1TOI - chain A; structure by X-ray diffraction, 1.90 A resolution.

Chain A:
Name: Aspartate aminotransferase
From: Escherichia coli
Notes: EC 2.6.1.1
UniProtKB: P00509 (AAT_ECOLI); residues 5-400 here correspond to UniProt positions 1-396 (UniProt number = residue number - 4)
Sequence (396 residues; each row starts with the number of its first residue; note: 9 numbers in that range are skipped by the numbering (no residue carries them; nothing is unmodelled there)):
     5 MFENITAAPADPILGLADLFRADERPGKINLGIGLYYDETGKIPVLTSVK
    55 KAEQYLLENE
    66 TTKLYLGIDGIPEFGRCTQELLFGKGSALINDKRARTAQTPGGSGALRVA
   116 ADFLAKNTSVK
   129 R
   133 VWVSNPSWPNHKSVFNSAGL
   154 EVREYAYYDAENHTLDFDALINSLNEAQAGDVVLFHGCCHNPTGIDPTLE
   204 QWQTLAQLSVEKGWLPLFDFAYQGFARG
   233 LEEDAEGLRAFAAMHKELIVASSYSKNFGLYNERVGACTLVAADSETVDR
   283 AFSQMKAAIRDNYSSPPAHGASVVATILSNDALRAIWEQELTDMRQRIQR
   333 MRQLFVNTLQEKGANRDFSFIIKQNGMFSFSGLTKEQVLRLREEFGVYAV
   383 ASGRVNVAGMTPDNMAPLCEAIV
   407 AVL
Construct notes: engineered mutation Leu39 (Val35 in P00509), Tyr41 (Lys37 in P00509), Ile47 (Thr43 in P00509), Leu69 (Asn64 in P00509), Ser109 (Thr104 in P00509), Asp293 (Ala281 in P00509), Ser297 (Asn285 in P00509); modified residue (258)
Modified residues: Lys258 ((2S)-2-amino-6-[[3-hydroxy-2-methyl-5-(phosphonooxymethyl)pyridin-4-yl]methylideneamino]hexanoic acid; LLP)
Curated features (UniProtKB/Swiss-Prot):
  - binding site (L-aspartate): Gly38, Trp134
Residues lining bound ligands: hydrocinnamic acid (HCI): Ile17, Leu18, Ile37, Gly38, Tyr70, Ser109, Trp140, Asn142, Asn194, Tyr225, Lys258, Ser296, Phe360, Arg386

In short:
Ligands of chain A: hydrocinnamic acid. Curated annotation (UniProt) lists L-aspartate-binding residues Gly38
and Trp134.
Chain A is Aspartate aminotransferase (Escherichia coli); the structure, Hydrocinnamic acid-bound structure of
Hexamutant + A293D mutant of E. coli aspartate aminotransferase, was determined by X-ray diffraction together
with 1TOE, 1TOG, 1TOJ and 1TOK from the same study.
